3LH4 - chain A; structure by X-ray diffraction, 1.80 A resolution.

# Chain A
Protein: Secreted cystatin
From: Ixodes scapularis
Reference sequence: B7PKZ1 (B7PKZ1_IXOSC); residues 1-114 here correspond to UniProt positions 19-132 (UniProt number = residue number + 18)
Chain sequence (115 residues; numbered 0 to 114; the number before each row is that of its first residue; numbering starts at 0):
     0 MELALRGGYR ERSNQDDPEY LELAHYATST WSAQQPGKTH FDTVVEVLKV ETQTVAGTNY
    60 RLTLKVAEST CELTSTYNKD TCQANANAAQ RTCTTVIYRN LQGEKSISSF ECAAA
Sequence notes: initiating methionine (0)
Cystine bridges: Cys70-Cys81, Cys92-Cys111
UniProt features mapped onto this chain:
  - site: Gly6 (Reactive site)
What the authors report for this chain:
  - contacts within the chain: Leu2-Val54 (hydrophobic contact), Leu2-Asn58 (hydrogen bond), Leu2-Tyr97 (hydrophobic contact), Gly6-Gln52 (hydrogen bond)
  - interface residues: Ala3, Arg5

# Summary
The paper reports interface residues Ala3 and Arg5; contacts within the chain involving Leu2, Val54 and Asn58
among others.
Chain A is Secreted cystatin (Ixodes scapularis); the structure, Crystal Structure of Sialostatin L2, was
determined by X-ray diffraction, deposited together with 4ZM8 and 3MWZ.
